2PI0 - chains E and A of the 6 polymer chains in the assembly; structure by X-ray diffraction, 2.31 A resolution.

Chain E:
Molecule: PRDIII-I region of human interferon-B promoter strand 1
Sequence (32 nucleotides; numbered 2 to 33; the number before each row is that of its first residue):
     2 CATAGGAAAA CTGAAAGGGA GAAGTGAAAG TG

Chain A:
Name: Interferon regulatory factor 3
From: Homo sapiens
Notes: fragment: IRF-3 DNA Binding Domain
UniProtKB: Q14653 (IRF3_HUMAN); residue numbers follow UniProt; this construct covers 1-113
Sequence (116 residues; each row starts with the number of its first residue; numbers below 1 keep their minus sign (Gly-2 is residue -2)):
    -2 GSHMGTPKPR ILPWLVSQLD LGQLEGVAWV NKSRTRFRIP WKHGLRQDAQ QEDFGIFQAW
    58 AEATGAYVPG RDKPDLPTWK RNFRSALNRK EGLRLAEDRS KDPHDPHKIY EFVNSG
Unresolved in the structure: -2 to 4, 44-51, 111-113
Differences from the reference sequence: expression tag (-2 to 0)

How chain E and chain A interact:
Pairs across the interface (18; chain E residue first):
  DA5(E) - His40(A)  phosphate contact
  DA5(E) - Gly41(A)  phosphate contact
  DA5(E) - Leu42(A)  sugar contact
  DA5(E) - Pro74(A)  phosphate contact
  DA5(E) - Arg78(A)  base contact
  DG6(E) - Lys39(A)  phosphate contact
  DG6(E) - His40(A)  sugar contact
  DG6(E) - Gly41(A)  hydrogen bond to the phosphate
  DG6(E) - Pro74(A)  phosphate contact
  DG6(E) - Lys77(A)  salt bridge to the phosphate
  DG6(E) - Arg78(A)  hydrogen bond to the base
  DG7(E) - Trp38(A)  hydrogen bond to the phosphate
  DG7(E) - Arg81(A)  salt bridge to the phosphate
  DG7(E) - Lys105(A)  salt bridge to the phosphate
  DA8(E) - Arg81(A)  salt bridge to the phosphate
  DA8(E) - Asn85(A)  hydrogen bond to the phosphate
  DA10(E) - Arg86(A)  base contact
  DA11(E) - Arg86(A)  base contact
Interface residues without a listed pair, chain E (7 interface residues in all): DA9
Interface residues without a listed pair, chain A (14 interface residues in all): Ser82, Ser97

Overview:
Chain E and chain A form an interface of 7 and 14 residues respectively; the contacts include 4 hydrogen bonds
and 4 salt bridges. Polar pairs include DG6(E)-Arg78(A), DG6(E)-Gly41(A) and DG7(E)-Trp38(A).
Here chain E is PRDIII-I region of human interferon-B promoter strand 1 and chain A is Interferon regulatory
factor 3 (Homo sapiens). Entry 2PI0 (Crystal Structure of IRF-3 bound to the PRDIII-I regulatory element of
the human interferon-B enhancer) was determined by X-ray diffraction.
